Entry 3G0C (X-ray diffraction, 2.69 A resolution); this record covers chains A and B.

== Chain A (and B) ==
Name: Dipeptidyl peptidase 4
Source organism: Homo sapiens
Notes: EC 3.4.14.5; chain B of this document is another copy of the same molecule, construct and numbering; everything in this record applies to it too
Reference sequence: P27487 (DPP4_HUMAN); numbering as in UniProt (aligned over 39-766)
Chain sequence (740 residues; each row starts with the number of its first residue):
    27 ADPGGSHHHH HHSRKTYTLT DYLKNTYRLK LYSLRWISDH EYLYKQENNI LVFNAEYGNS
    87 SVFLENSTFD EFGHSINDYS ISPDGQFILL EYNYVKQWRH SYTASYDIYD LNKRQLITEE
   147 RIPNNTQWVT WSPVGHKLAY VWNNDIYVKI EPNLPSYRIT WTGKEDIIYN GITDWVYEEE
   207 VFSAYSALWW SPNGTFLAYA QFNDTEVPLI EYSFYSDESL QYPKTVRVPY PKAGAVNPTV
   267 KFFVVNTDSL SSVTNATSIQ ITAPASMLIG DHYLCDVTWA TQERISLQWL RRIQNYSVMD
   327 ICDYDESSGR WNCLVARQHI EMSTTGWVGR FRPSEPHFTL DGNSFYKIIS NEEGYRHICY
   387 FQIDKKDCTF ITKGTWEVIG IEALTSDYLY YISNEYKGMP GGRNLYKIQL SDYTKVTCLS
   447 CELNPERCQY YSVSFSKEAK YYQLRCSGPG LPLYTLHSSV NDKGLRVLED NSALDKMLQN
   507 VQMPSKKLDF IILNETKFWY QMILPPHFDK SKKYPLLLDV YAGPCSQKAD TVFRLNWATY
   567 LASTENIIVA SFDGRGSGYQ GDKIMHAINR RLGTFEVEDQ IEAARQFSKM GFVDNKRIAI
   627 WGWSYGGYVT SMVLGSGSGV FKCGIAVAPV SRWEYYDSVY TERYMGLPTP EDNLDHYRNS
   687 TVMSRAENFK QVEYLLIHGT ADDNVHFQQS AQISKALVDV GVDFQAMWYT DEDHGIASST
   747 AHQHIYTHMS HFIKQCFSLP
Unresolved in the structure: 27-40, 72-74 (chain B: 27-35, 73-74)
Disulfide bonds: Cys328-Cys339, Cys385-Cys394, Cys444-Cys447, Cys454-Cys472, Cys649-Cys762
Glycans and other covalent adducts: N-acetylglucosamine (NAG) linked to Asn85, Asn150, Asn219, Asn229, Asn281, Asn321
Sequence notes: expression tag (27-38)
Small-molecule neighbours: RUF (7-(2-chlorobenzyl)-1,3-dimethyl-8-piperazin-1-yl-3,7-dihydro-1H-purine-2,6-dione): Arg125, Glu205, Glu206, Phe357, Tyr547, Trp629, Ser630, Tyr631, Val656, Trp659, Tyr662, Tyr666, Asn710, Val711, His740
Curated features (UniProtKB/Swiss-Prot):
  - active site (Charge relay system): Ser630, Asp708, His740
  - glycosylation (N-linked (GlcNAc...) asparagine): Asn85, Asn92, Asn150, Asn219, Asn229, Asn281, Asn321, Asn520, Asn685
  - mutagenesis: Asn85 (N85A: Does not inhibit dipeptidyl peptidase activity, interaction with ADA and homodimer formation), Asn92 (N92A: Does not inhibit dipeptidyl peptidase activity, interaction with ADA and homodimer formation), Asn150 (N150A: Does not inhibit dipeptidyl peptidase activity, interaction with ADA and homodimer formation), Glu205 (E205K: Inhibits dipeptidyl peptidase activity), Glu206 (E206L: Inhibits dipeptidyl peptidase activity), Asn219 (N219A: Does not inhibit dipeptidyl peptidase activity, interaction with ADA and homodimer formation), Asn229 (N229A: Does not inhibit dipeptidyl peptidase activity, interaction with ADA and homodimer formation), Asn281 (N281A: Does not inhibit dipeptidyl peptidase activity, interaction with ADA and homodimer formation), Asn321 (N321A: Does not inhibit dipeptidyl peptidase activity, interaction with ADA and homodimer formation), Asn520 (N520A: Does not inhibit dipeptidyl peptidase activity, interaction with ADA and homodimer formation), Asn685 (N685A: Does not inhibit dipeptidyl peptidase activity, interaction with ADA and homodimer formation), His750 (H750A: Inhibits weakly homodimerization and dipeptidyl peptidase activity ...)

== Interface between chain A and chain B ==
Pairs across the interface - 111 pairs, chain A then chain B:
  Pro234(A) - Tyr248(B)
  Leu235(A) - Tyr248(B)
  Ile236(A) - Pro249(B)
  Glu237(A) - Ser239(B)
  Glu237(A) - Thr251(B)  hydrogen bond
  Glu237(A) - Arg253(B)  salt bridge
  Ser239(A) - Glu237(B)
  Ser239(A) - Tyr238(B)
  Tyr241(A) - Phe713(B)
  Tyr241(A) - Gln714(B)
  Tyr241(A) - Ala717(B)  hydrophobic
  Tyr241(A) - Gln718(B)  hydrogen bond (backbone-side chain)
  Ser242(A) - Gln718(B)  hydrogen bond (backbone-side chain)
  Ser242(A) - Lys721(B)  hydrogen bond (backbone-side chain)
  Asp243(A) - Gln718(B)  hydrogen bond (backbone-side chain)
  Glu244(A) - Arg658(B)  salt bridge
  Glu244(A) - Tyr661(B)  hydrogen bond (backbone-side chain)
  Glu244(A) - Thr687(B)
  Glu244(A) - Met689(B)
  Glu244(A) - Gln718(B)
  Ser245(A) - Arg658(B)
  Leu246(A) - Tyr661(B)
  Leu246(A) - Gln714(B)  hydrogen bond (backbone-side chain)
  Gln247(A) - Lys258(B)
  Gln247(A) - Ala259(B)  hydrogen bond (side chain-backbone)
  Gln247(A) - Glu660(B)  hydrogen bond (side chain-backbone)
  Gln247(A) - Tyr661(B)
  Gln247(A) - Gln714(B)  hydrogen bond (backbone-side chain)
  Tyr248(A) - Pro234(B)
  Tyr248(A) - Leu235(B)
  Tyr248(A) - Tyr256(B)  hydrogen bond (side chain-backbone)
  Tyr248(A) - Pro257(B)
  Tyr248(A) - Lys258(B)  hydrogen bond (side chain-backbone)
  Tyr248(A) - Ala261(B)
  Pro249(A) - Ile236(B)
  Pro249(A) - Gln714(B)
  Thr251(A) - Glu237(B)  hydrogen bond
  Arg253(A) - Glu237(B)  salt bridge
  Arg253(A) - Arg253(B)
  Tyr256(A) - Tyr248(B)  hydrogen bond (backbone-side chain)
  Pro257(A) - Tyr248(B)
  Lys258(A) - Gln247(B)
  Lys258(A) - Tyr248(B)  hydrogen bond (backbone-side chain)
  Ala259(A) - Gln247(B)  hydrogen bond (backbone-side chain)
  Ala261(A) - Tyr248(B)
  Arg658(A) - Glu244(B)  salt bridge
  Arg658(A) - Ser245(B)
  Glu660(A) - Gln247(B)  hydrogen bond (backbone-side chain)
  Tyr661(A) - Glu244(B)  hydrogen bond (side chain-backbone)
  Tyr661(A) - Leu246(B)
  Tyr661(A) - Gln247(B)
  Met689(A) - Glu244(B)
  Phe713(A) - Tyr241(B)
  Phe713(A) - Trp734(B)
  Gln714(A) - Tyr241(B)
  Gln714(A) - Leu246(B)  hydrogen bond (side chain-backbone)
  Gln714(A) - Gln247(B)  hydrogen bond (side chain-backbone)
  Gln714(A) - Pro249(B)
  Ser716(A) - Trp734(B)
  Ala717(A) - Tyr241(B)  hydrophobic
  Ala717(A) - Thr736(B)  hydrogen bond (backbone-side chain)
  Gln718(A) - Tyr241(B)  hydrogen bond (side chain-backbone)
  Gln718(A) - Ser242(B)  hydrogen bond (side chain-backbone)
  Gln718(A) - Asp243(B)  hydrogen bond (side chain-backbone)
  Gln718(A) - Glu244(B)
  Ser720(A) - Trp734(B)  hydrogen bond
  Ser720(A) - Thr736(B)  hydrogen bond
  Lys721(A) - Ser242(B)  hydrogen bond (side chain-backbone)
  Lys721(A) - Thr736(B)
  Lys721(A) - Asp737(B)
  Val724(A) - Tyr735(B)  hydrophobic
  Val724(A) - Thr746(B)
  Val724(A) - Ala747(B)  hydrophobic
  Val724(A) - His750(B)
  Asp725(A) - Thr746(B)  hydrogen bond
  Val728(A) - His750(B)  hydrogen bond (backbone-side chain)
  Asp729(A) - His750(B)
  Asp729(A) - His754(B)  salt bridge
  Asp729(A) - His757(B)  salt bridge
  Phe730(A) - Met733(B)
  Phe730(A) - His750(B)
  Phe730(A) - His754(B)
  Gln731(A) - Gln731(B)
  Gln731(A) - His754(B)
  Ala732(A) - Ala732(B)
  Ala732(A) - Met733(B)  hydrophobic
  Ala732(A) - Trp734(B)  hydrophobic
  Met733(A) - Phe730(B)
  Met733(A) - Ala732(B)  hydrophobic
  Met733(A) - Trp734(B)
  Trp734(A) - Phe713(B)
  Trp734(A) - Ser720(B)  hydrogen bond
  Trp734(A) - Ala732(B)  hydrophobic
  Trp734(A) - Met733(B)
  Trp734(A) - Trp734(B)  hydrophobic
  Tyr735(A) - Val724(B)  hydrophobic
  Thr736(A) - Ala717(B)  hydrogen bond (side chain-backbone)
  Thr736(A) - Ser720(B)  hydrogen bond
  Thr736(A) - Lys721(B)
  Asp737(A) - Lys721(B)
  Thr746(A) - Val724(B)
  Thr746(A) - Asp725(B)  hydrogen bond
  Ala747(A) - Val724(B)  hydrophobic
  His750(A) - Val724(B)
  His750(A) - Val728(B)  hydrogen bond (side chain-backbone)
  His750(A) - Asp729(B)
  His750(A) - Phe730(B)
  His754(A) - Asp729(B)  salt bridge
  His754(A) - Phe730(B)
  His754(A) - Gln731(B)
  His757(A) - Asp729(B)  salt bridge
Interface residues without a listed pair, chain A (53 interface residues in all): Tyr238, Thr687, Leu702, Leu723
Interface residues without a listed pair, chain B (52 interface residues in all): Leu702, Ser716

== Summary ==
The interface between chain A and chain B involves 53 residues on one side and 52 on the other, with 34
hydrogen bonds and 8 salt bridges. Polar contacts include Glu237(A)-Arg253(B), Glu244(A)-Arg658(B) and
Asp729(A)-His754(B). Chain A binds compound RUF.
Both chains are Dipeptidyl peptidase 4 (Homo sapiens). Entry 3G0C (Crystal structure of dipeptidyl peptidase
IV in complex with a pyrimidinedione inhibitor 1) was determined by X-ray diffraction together with 3G0B, 3G0D
and 3G0G from the same study.
